PDB entry 7M6J | electron microscopy, 3.60 A resolution | chains E and F of the 6 polymer chains in the assembly

# Chain E
Molecule: Septin-6
From: Homo sapiens
UniProt: Q14141 (SEPT6_HUMAN); residue numbers follow UniProt; this construct covers 1-427
Sequence (427 residues; each row starts with the number of its first residue):
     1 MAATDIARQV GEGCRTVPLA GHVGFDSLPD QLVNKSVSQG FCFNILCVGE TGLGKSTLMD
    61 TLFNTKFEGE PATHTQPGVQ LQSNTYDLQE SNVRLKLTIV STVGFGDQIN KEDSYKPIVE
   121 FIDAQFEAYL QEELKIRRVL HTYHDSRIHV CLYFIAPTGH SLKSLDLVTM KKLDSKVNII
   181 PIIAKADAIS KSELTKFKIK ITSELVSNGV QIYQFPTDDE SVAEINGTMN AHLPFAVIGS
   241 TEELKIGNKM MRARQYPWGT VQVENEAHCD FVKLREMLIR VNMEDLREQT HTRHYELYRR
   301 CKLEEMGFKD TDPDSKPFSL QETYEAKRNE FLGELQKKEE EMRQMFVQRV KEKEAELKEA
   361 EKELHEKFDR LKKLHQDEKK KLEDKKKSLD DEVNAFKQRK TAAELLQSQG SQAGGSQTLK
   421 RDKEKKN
Disordered / not traced: 1-13, 310-427
Bound ions: Mg2+: Ser-56 (together with GTP)
Ligand contacts:
  - GDP (guanosine-5'-diphosphate): Thr-158, His-160, Ala-188, Glu-193
  - GTP (guanosine-5'-triphosphate): Thr-51, Gly-52, Leu-53, Gly-54, Lys-55, Ser-56, Thr-57, Pro-71, Ala-72, Ser-101, Thr-102, Lys-185, Asp-187, Ile-238, Gly-239, Ser-240, Glu-242, Arg-254
Swiss-Prot annotation at these positions:
  - region: Gly-49 to Ser-56 (G1 motif), Ser-101 to Gly-104 (G3 motif), Ala-184 to Asp-187 (G4 motif)
  - binding site (GTP): Gly-49 to Ser-56, Gly-104, Lys-185 to Glu-193, Gly-239, Arg-254
  - modified residue: Ala-2 (N-acetylalanine), Ser-27 (Phosphoserine), Lys-367 (N6-acetyllysine), Ser-416 (Phosphoserine), Thr-418 (Phosphothreonine)

# Chain F
Molecule: Septin-2
From: Homo sapiens
UniProt: Q15019 (SEPT2_HUMAN); residue numbers follow UniProt; this construct covers 35-308
Sequence (275 residues; numbered 34 to 308; the number before each row is that of its first residue):
    34 MGFEFTLMVV GESGLGKSTL INSLFLTDLY PERVIPGAAE KIERTVQIEA STVEIEERGV
    94 KLRLTVVDTP GYGDAINCRD CFKTIISYID EQFERYLHDE SGLNRRHIID NRVHCCFYFI
   154 SPFGHGLKPL DVAFMKAIHN KVNIVPVIAK ADTLTLKERE RLKKRILDEI EEHNIKIYHL
   214 PDAESDEDED FKEQTRLLKA SIPFSVVGSN QLIEAKGKKV RGRLYPWGVV EVENPEHNDF
   274 LKLRTMLITH MQDLQEVTQD LHYENFRSER LKRGG
Disordered / not traced: 34-36, 133-140, 216-221, 305-308
Disulfide bonds: Cys-111/Cys-114
Construct notes: initiating methionine (34)
Ligand contacts:
  - GDP (guanosine-5'-diphosphate): Glu-45, Ser-46, Gly-47, Leu-48, Gly-49, Lys-50, Ser-51, Thr-52, Arg-66, Lys-183, Asp-185, Val-240, Gly-241, Arg-256, Tyr-258
  - GTP (guanosine-5'-triphosphate): His-158, Thr-186, Glu-191, Arg-194

# How chain E and chain F interact
Residue-residue contacts (59; chain E residue first):
  Gly-52(E) with Phe-156(F)
  Pro-71(E) with His-158(F)
  His-74(E) with His-158(F), hydrogen bond (side chain-backbone); Gly-159(F), hydrogen bond (side chain-backbone); Pro-162(F)
  Asp-107(E) with Pro-162(F)
  Ile-109(E) with Ile-109(F); Cys-111(F), hydrophobic; Leu-163(F), hydrophobic
  Asn-110(E) with Asn-110(F)
  Lys-111(E) with Ile-109(F)
  Glu-112(E) with Ile-109(F); Asn-110(F); Arg-112(F), salt bridge
  Thr-158(E) with Gly-47(F)
  His-160(E) with Gly-47(F); Ile-68(F)
  Ser-161(E) with Pro-69(F); Ala-71(F)
  Leu-162(E) with Ala-71(F); Lys-74(F)
  Lys-163(E) with Ser-46(F); Asp-107(F), salt bridge
  Ser-164(E) with Lys-74(F), hydrogen bond (side chain-backbone); Ile-75(F), hydrogen bond (side chain-backbone); Ile-109(F)
  Leu-165(E) with Ile-109(F)
  Leu-167(E) with Ala-71(F); Ala-72(F), hydrophobic; Ile-75(F), hydrophobic
  Val-168(E) with Ile-109(F), hydrophobic
  Lys-185(E) with Phe-156(F), hydrogen bond (side chain-backbone)
  Ala-186(E) with Trp-260(F)
  Asp-187(E) with Asp-185(F); Trp-260(F)
  Ala-188(E) with Arg-256(F), hydrogen bond (backbone-side chain); Tyr-258(F), hydrogen bond (backbone-side chain)
  Ile-189(E) with Tyr-258(F)
  Ser-190(E) with Arg-256(F); Leu-257(F), hydrogen bond (side chain-backbone); Tyr-258(F)
  Lys-191(E) with Pro-259(F)
  Lys-200(E) with Ile-68(F)
  Glu-204(E) with Gly-70(F); Ala-71(F), hydrogen bond (side chain-backbone)
  Asn-208(E) with Ala-72(F)
  Glu-242(E) with Glu-191(F)
  Arg-254(E) with Thr-186(F), hydrogen bond (side chain-backbone); Thr-188(F); Glu-191(F), salt bridge
  Gln-255(E) with Thr-188(F)
  Tyr-256(E) with Asp-185(F); Thr-186(F), hydrogen bond (side chain-backbone); Leu-187(F)
  Trp-258(E) with Asp-185(F); His-270(F)
  Val-261(E) with Trp-260(F), hydrophobic
  His-268(E) with Pro-259(F); Trp-260(F)
Also at the interface, not in a pair above, chain E (42 interface residues in all): Thr-51, Leu-53, Ala-72, Pro-157, Ile-238, Pro-257, Thr-260, Ala-267
Also at the interface, not in a pair above, chain F (40 interface residues in all): Glu-45, Pro-155, Gly-157, Leu-160, Lys-161, Lys-183, Ala-184, Arg-192, Arg-198, Val-263

# In short
The interface between chain E and chain F involves 42 residues on one side and 40 on the other; the contacts
include 11 hydrogen bonds and 3 salt bridges. Polar contacts include Glu-112(E)/Arg-112(F),
Lys-163(E)/Asp-107(F) and Arg-254(E)/Glu-191(F).
Here chain E is Septin-6 and chain F is Septin-2, both from Homo sapiens. Entry 7M6J (Human Septin Hexameric
Complex SEPT2G/SEPT6/SEPT7 by Single Particle Cryo-EM) was determined by electron microscopy.
